Entry 6GXF (X-ray diffraction, 1.80 A resolution); this record covers chains A and B.

Chain A (and B):
Molecule: Fluoroacetate dehalogenase
Source organism: Rhodopseudomonas palustris CGA009
Notes: EC 3.8.1.3; chain B of this document is another copy of the same molecule, construct and numbering; everything in this record applies to it too
UniProtKB: Q6NAM1 (DEHA_RHOPA); numbering as in UniProt (aligned over 1-302)
Sequence (306 residues; row label = number of the first residue in the row; numbers below 1 keep their minus sign (Gly-1 is residue -1)):
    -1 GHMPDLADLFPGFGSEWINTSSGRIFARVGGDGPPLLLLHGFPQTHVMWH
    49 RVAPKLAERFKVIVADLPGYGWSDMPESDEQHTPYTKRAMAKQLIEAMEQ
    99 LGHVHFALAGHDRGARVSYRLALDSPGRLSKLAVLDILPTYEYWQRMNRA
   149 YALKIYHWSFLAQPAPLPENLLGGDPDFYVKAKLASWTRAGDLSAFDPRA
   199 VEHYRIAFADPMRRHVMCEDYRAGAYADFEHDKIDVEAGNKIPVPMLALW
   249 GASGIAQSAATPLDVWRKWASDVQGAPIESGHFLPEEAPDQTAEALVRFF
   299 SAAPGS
Unresolved in the structure: -1 to 2, 301-304 (chain B: -1 to 1, 302-304)
Differences from the reference sequence: expression tag (-1 to 0, 303-304)

How chain A and chain B interact:
Contacting residue pairs - 56 pairs, chain A then chain B:
  Trp142(A) - Arg147(B)
  Trp142(A) - Leu151(B)  hydrophobic
  Met145(A) - Met145(B)
  Met145(A) - Asn146(B)
  Met145(A) - Ala150(B)  hydrophobic
  Asn146(A) - Met145(B)
  Arg147(A) - Trp142(B)
  Arg147(A) - Met145(B)
  Arg147(A) - Ala223(B)  hydrogen bond (side chain-backbone)
  Arg147(A) - Tyr224(B)
  Arg147(A) - Phe227(B)
  Ala150(A) - Met145(B)  hydrophobic
  Ala150(A) - Ser157(B)
  Leu151(A) - Trp142(B)  hydrophobic
  Leu151(A) - Ser157(B)
  Leu151(A) - Ala160(B)  hydrophobic
  Leu151(A) - Gln161(B)  hydrogen bond (backbone-side chain)
  Leu151(A) - Ala223(B)  hydrophobic
  Leu151(A) - Tyr224(B)
  Tyr154(A) - Ser157(B)
  Tyr154(A) - Phe158(B)  hydrophobic
  Tyr154(A) - Gln161(B)
  Tyr154(A) - Leu165(B)
  Ser157(A) - Ala150(B)  hydrogen bond (side chain-backbone)
  Ser157(A) - Leu151(B)
  Ser157(A) - Tyr154(B)
  Phe158(A) - Tyr154(B)  hydrophobic
  Phe158(A) - Phe158(B)  hydrophobic
  Phe158(A) - Leu169(B)  hydrophobic
  Ala160(A) - Leu151(B)  hydrophobic
  Gln161(A) - Leu151(B)  hydrogen bond (side chain-backbone)
  Gln161(A) - Tyr154(B)
  Pro164(A) - Phe176(B)  hydrophobic
  Leu165(A) - Tyr154(B)
  Leu165(A) - Phe176(B)  hydrophobic
  Leu165(A) - Tyr177(B)  hydrophobic
  Leu165(A) - Lys181(B)
  Asn168(A) - Gly172(B)
  Asn168(A) - Asp173(B)
  Asn168(A) - Phe176(B)
  Leu169(A) - Phe158(B)  hydrophobic
  Leu169(A) - Leu169(B)
  Leu169(A) - Gly172(B)
  Leu169(A) - Tyr177(B)  hydrophobic
  Leu170(A) - Leu169(B)  hydrophobic
  Gly172(A) - Gly172(B)
  Phe176(A) - Leu165(B)  hydrophobic
  Phe176(A) - Asn168(B)
  Tyr177(A) - Leu169(B)  hydrophobic
  Lys181(A) - Leu165(B)
  Ala223(A) - Arg147(B)  hydrogen bond (backbone-side chain)
  Ala223(A) - Leu151(B)  hydrophobic
  Tyr224(A) - Arg147(B)
  Tyr224(A) - Leu151(B)
  Phe227(A) - Arg147(B)
  Glu228(A) - Arg147(B)  salt bridge
Also at the interface, not in a pair above, chain A (25 interface residues in all): Trp156
Also at the interface, not in a pair above, chain B (27 interface residues in all): Trp156, Pro164, Leu170, Ala180, Glu228

In short:
The interface between chain A and chain B involves 25 residues on one side and 27 on the other; the contacts
include 5 hydrogen bonds and 1 salt bridge. Polar pairs include Glu228(A)-Arg147(B), Arg147(A)-Ala223(B) and
Leu151(A)-Gln161(B).
Both chains are Fluoroacetate dehalogenase (Rhodopseudomonas palustris CGA009). Entry 6GXF (The hit-and-return
system enables efficient time-resolved serial synchrotron crystallography: RADDAM1) was determined by X-ray
diffraction (same publication as 6FSX, 6GXD, 6GXH, 6GXL and 6GXT).
